3JC8 - chains Aa and Cb of the 115 polymer chains in the assembly; structure by electron microscopy.

Chain Aa:
Protein: PilA
Source organism: Myxococcus xanthus DK 1622
Amino-acid sequence (158 residues; each row starts with the number of its first residue):
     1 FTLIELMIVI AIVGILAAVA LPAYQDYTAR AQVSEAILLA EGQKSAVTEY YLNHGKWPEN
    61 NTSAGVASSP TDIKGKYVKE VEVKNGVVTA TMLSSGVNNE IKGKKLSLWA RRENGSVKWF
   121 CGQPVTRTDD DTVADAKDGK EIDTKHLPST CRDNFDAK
Modified residues: Phe-1 (n-methylphenylalanine; MEA)

Chain Cb:
Protein: Type 4 fimbrial assembly protein PilC
Source organism: Myxococcus xanthus DK 1622
UniProtKB: Q1D0A0 (Q1D0A0_MYXXD); residue numbers follow UniProt; this construct covers 1-417
Amino-acid sequence (417 residues; row label = number of the first residue in the row):
     1 MAAPAVKSAS TPKKATAQFL WEAKTKSGES KKGEMEAMDV EAVNARLKSL GLNPVKVRKK
    61 SMLDGDITIP GFGGVEGKDI LVFTRQFATM IDAGLPLVQC LDILASQMDN PSFKKVLFAI
   121 KSKVEQGSTF ADALKEHPKV FDELYVQLCA AGEVGGILDA ILNRLAAYRE KNEKLKSKVK
   181 SAMTYPIIVI LVAIGVTAVL LLKVTPVFEK MFADFGSELP GPTQMIVNFS HMAQEYFFHV
   241 AGSIVAVVMS FTWSYRQPRG RKFWDKVFLF MPVFGPVLRK VAVARFTRTL GTMISSGVPI
   301 LDALDVTAKT AGNRTVEDAI IYVRGKIAEG KNIAGPLAET KVFPSMVVQM IGVGEATGAM
   361 DTMLNKIADF YDDEVDAAIN SLTAMIEPVL MVFLGGVVGG FLIGMYLPIF SLAGAIQ
Unresolved in the structure: 1-68, 183-190, 259-268, 379-383, 408-417

Chain Aa / chain Cb interface:
Contacting residue pairs (16):
  Phe-1(Aa) with Lys-178(Cb); Ser-254(Cb); Gln-257(Cb); Pro-258(Cb)
  Thr-2(Aa) with Ala-198(Cb); Ser-254(Cb); Tyr-255(Cb); Gln-257(Cb); Pro-258(Cb)
  Leu-3(Aa) with Ser-250(Cb); Phe-251(Cb); Ser-254(Cb); Tyr-255(Cb)
  Glu-5(Aa) with Ala-198(Cb); Val-199(Cb); Leu-202(Cb)
Interface residues without a listed pair, chain Aa (6 interface residues in all): Ile-4, Leu-6
Interface residues without a listed pair, chain Cb (15 interface residues in all): Val-179, Ser-181, Lys-203, Val-247, Trp-253

Summary:
6 residues of chain Aa and 15 residues of chain Cb are in contact.
Here chain Aa is PilA and chain Cb is Type 4 fimbrial assembly protein PilC, both from Myxococcus xanthus DK
1622. Entry 3JC8 (Architectural model of the type IVa pilus machine in a piliated state) was determined by
electron microscopy (same publication as 3JC9).
